Entry 8C1S (electron microscopy, 3.00 A resolution); this record covers chains D and E of the 8 polymer chains in the assembly.

# Chain D
Molecule: Glutamate receptor 2
From: Rattus norvegicus
UniProt: P19491 (GRIA2_RAT), isoform P19491-2; the construct has insertions or renumbered stretches relative to UniProt, so the offset changes along the chain: -28 to -8 = UniProt 1-21; 1-862 = UniProt 22-883
Chain sequence (891 residues; numbered -28 to 862; the number before each row is that of its first residue; numbers below 1 keep their minus sign (Met-28 is residue -28)):
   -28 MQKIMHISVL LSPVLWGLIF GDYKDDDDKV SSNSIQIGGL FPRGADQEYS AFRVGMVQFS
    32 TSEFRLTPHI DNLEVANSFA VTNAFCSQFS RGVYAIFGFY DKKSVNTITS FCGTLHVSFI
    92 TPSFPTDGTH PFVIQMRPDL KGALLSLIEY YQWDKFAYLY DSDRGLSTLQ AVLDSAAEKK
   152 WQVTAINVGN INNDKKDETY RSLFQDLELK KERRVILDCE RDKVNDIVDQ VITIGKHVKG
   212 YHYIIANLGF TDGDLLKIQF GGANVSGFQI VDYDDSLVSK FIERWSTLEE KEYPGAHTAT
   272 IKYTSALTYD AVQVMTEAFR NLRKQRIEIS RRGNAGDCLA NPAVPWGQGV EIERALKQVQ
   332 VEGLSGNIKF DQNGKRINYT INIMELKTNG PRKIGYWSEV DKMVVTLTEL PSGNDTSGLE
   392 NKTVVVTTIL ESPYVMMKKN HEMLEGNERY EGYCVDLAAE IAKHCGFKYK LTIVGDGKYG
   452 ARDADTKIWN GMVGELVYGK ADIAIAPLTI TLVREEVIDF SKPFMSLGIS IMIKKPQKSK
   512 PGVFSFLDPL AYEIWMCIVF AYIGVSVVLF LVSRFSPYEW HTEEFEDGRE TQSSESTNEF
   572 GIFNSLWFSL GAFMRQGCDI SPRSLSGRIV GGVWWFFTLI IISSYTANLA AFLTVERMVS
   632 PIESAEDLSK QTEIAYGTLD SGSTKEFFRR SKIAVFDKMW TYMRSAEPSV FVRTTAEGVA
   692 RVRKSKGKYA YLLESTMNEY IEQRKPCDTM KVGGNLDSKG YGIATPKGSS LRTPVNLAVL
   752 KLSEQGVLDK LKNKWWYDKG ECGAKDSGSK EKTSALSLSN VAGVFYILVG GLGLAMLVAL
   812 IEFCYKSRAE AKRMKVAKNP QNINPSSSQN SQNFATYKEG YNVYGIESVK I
Unresolved in the structure: -28 to 504, 552-569, 636-781, 824-862
Differences from the reference sequence: insertion (-7 to 0); conflict Arg586 (Gln607 in P19491), Arg743 (Gly764 in P19491), Ser754 (Asn775 in P19491), Val758 (Leu779 in P19491)
Curated features (UniProtKB/Swiss-Prot):
  - region: Ala846 to Gly856 (Required for interaction with IQSEC1)
  - binding site (L-glutamate): Pro478, Thr480, Arg485, Ser654, Thr655, Glu705
  - site: Arg453 (Interaction with the cone snail toxin Con-ikot-ikot), Ile633 (Crucial to convey clamshell closure to channel opening), Arg660 (Interaction with the cone snail toxin Con-ikot-ikot), Lys752 (Interaction with the cone snail toxin Con-ikot-ikot)
  - modified residue: Ser662 (Phosphoserine), Ser696 (Phosphoserine), Ser839 (Phosphoserine), Ser842 (Phosphoserine), Tyr855 (Phosphotyrosine), Ser859 (Phosphoserine)
  - lipidation (S-palmitoyl cysteine): Cys589, Cys815
  - glycosylation (N-linked (GlcNAc...) asparagine): Asn235, Asn349, Asn385, Asn392
Reported in the primary citation:
  - mutagenesis - F231A: decreased signaling

# Chain E
Molecule: Voltage-dependent calcium channel gamma-2 subunit
From: Rattus norvegicus
UniProt: Q71RJ2 (CCG2_RAT); residues 2-323 here = UniProt positions 2-323
Chain sequence (322 residues; numbered 2 to 323; the number before each row is that of its first residue):
     2 GLFDRGVQML LTTVGAFAAF SLMTIAVGTD YWLYSRGVCK TKSVSENETS KKNEEVMTHS
    62 GLWRTCCLEG NFKGLCKQID HFPEDADYEA DTAEYFLRAV RASSIFPILS VILLFMGGLC
   122 IAASEFYKTR HNIILSAGIF FVSAGLSNII GIIVYISANA GDPSKSDSKK NSYSYGWSFY
   182 FGALSFIIAE MVGVLAVHMF IDRHKQLRAT ARATDYLQAS AITRIPSYRY RYQRRSRSSS
   242 RSTEPSHSRD ASPVGVKGFN TLPSTEISMY TLSRDPLKAA TTPTATYNSD RDNSFLQVHN
   302 CIQKDSKDSL HANTANRRTT PV
Unresolved in the structure: 2-4, 43-54, 85-91, 163-172, 211-323
Disulfide bonds: Cys40-Cys68, Cys67-Cys77
Curated features (UniProtKB/Swiss-Prot):
  - modified residue: Ser253 (Phosphoserine), Tyr271 (Phosphotyrosine), Thr321 (Phosphothreonine)
  - glycosylation: Asn48 (N-linked (GlcNAc...) asparagine)

# How chain D and chain E interact
Residue-residue contacts - 29 pairs, chain D then chain E:
  Tyr523(D) with Tyr181(E), hydrogen bond
  Glu524(D) with Ile157(E); Tyr174(E), hydrogen bond; Tyr176(E), hydrogen bond
  Met527(D) with Ile157(E), hydrophobic; Phe180(E), hydrophobic
  Cys528(D) with Ile154(E), hydrophobic
  Phe531(D) with Ile150(E), hydrophobic; Ile153(E), hydrophobic; Ala184(E), hydrophobic; Phe187(E)
  Ala532(D) with Ile150(E)
  Ile534(D) with Phe187(E), hydrophobic
  Gly535(D) with Glu191(E)
  Val538(D) with Val143(E), hydrophobic; Glu191(E); Val195(E), hydrophobic
  Val539(D) with Val143(E), hydrophobic
  Phe541(D) with Val195(E), hydrophobic; Val198(E), hydrophobic
  Leu542(D) with Ile140(E), hydrophobic; Val143(E), hydrophobic; Val198(E), hydrophobic
  Arg545(D) with Ile202(E)
  Phe546(D) with Leu136(E), hydrophobic; Phe201(E)
  Trp551(D) with Ile202(E), hydrophobic; Lys206(E)
  Ile573(D) with Val195(E), hydrophobic
Also at the interface, not in a pair above, chain D (17 interface residues in all): Pro548
Also at the interface, not in a pair above, chain E (22 interface residues in all): Leu147, Ile188, His205

# Overview
17 residues of chain D and 22 residues of chain E are in contact, with 3 hydrogen bonds. Among the polar pairs
are Tyr523(D)-Tyr181(E), Glu524(D)-Tyr174(E) and Glu524(D)-Tyr176(E). UniProt lists 6 L-glutamate-binding
residues on chain D. From the paper: F231A of chain D reduces signaling.
Chain D is Glutamate receptor 2 and chain E is Voltage-dependent calcium channel gamma-2 subunit, both from
Rattus norvegicus; the structure, Transmembrane domain of resting state homomeric GluA2 F231A mutant AMPA
receptor in complex with TARP gamma ..., was determined by electron microscopy, deposited together with 8C1P,
8C1Q, 8C1R, 8C2H, 8C2I, 8P3Q and 9 further entries.
